PDB entry 8IDC | electron microscopy, 3.90 A resolution | chains E and C of the 5 polymer chains in the assembly

[Chain E]
Protein: NlpC/P60 family protein
Source organism: Mycobacterium tuberculosis
UniProt: A0A3E0UUD8 (A0A3E0UUD8_MYCTX); numbering as in UniProt (aligned over 1-385)
Chain sequence (385 residues; row label = number of the first residue in the row):
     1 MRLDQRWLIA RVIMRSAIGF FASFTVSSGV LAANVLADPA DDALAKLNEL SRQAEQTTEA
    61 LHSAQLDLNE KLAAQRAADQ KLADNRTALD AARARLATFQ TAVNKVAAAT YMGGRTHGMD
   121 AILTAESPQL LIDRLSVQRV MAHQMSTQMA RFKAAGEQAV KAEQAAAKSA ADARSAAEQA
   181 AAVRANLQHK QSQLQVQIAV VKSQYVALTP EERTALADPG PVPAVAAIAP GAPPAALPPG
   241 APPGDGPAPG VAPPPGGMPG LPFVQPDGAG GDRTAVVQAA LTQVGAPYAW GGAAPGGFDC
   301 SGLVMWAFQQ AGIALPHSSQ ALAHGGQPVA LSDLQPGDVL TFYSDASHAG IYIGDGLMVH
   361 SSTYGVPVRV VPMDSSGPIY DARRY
Disordered / not traced: 1-44, 229-269
Reported in the primary citation:
  - catalytic residues: Cys-300, His-348, His-360

[Chain C]
Protein: Cell division protein FtsX
Source organism: Mycobacterium tuberculosis
UniProt: A0A045GRS5 (A0A045GRS5_MYCTX); residues 1-297 here = UniProt positions 1-297
Chain sequence (297 residues; numbered 1 to 297; the number before each row is that of its first residue):
     1 MRFGFLLNEV LTGFRRNVTM TIAMILTTAI SVGLFGGGML VVRLADSSRA IYLDRVESQV
    61 FLTEDVSAND SSCDTTACKA LREKIETRSD VKAVRFLNRQ QAYDDAIRKF PQFKDVAGKD
   121 SFPASFIVKL ENPEQHKDFD TAMKGQPGVL DVLNQKELID RLFAVLDGLS NAAFAVALVQ
   181 AIGAILLIAN MVQVAAYTRR TEIGIMRLVG ASRWYTQLPF LVEAMLAATM GVGIAVAGLM
   241 VVRALFLENA LNQFYQANLI AKVDYADILF ITPWLLLLGV AMSGLTAYLT LRLYVRR
Disordered / not traced: 296-297
Cystine bridges: Cys-73/Cys-78
Reported in the primary citation:
  - conformationally variable residues (domain motion): Arg-49 to Arg-55, Gln-112

[Interface between chain E and chain C]
Residue-residue contacts - 27 pairs, chain E then chain C:
  Gln-100(E) / Val-116(C)  hydrogen bond (side chain-backbone)
  Asn-104(E) / Ala-117(C)
  Asn-104(E) / Gly-118(C)
  Asn-104(E) / Ser-121(C)  hydrogen bond
  Ala-107(E) / Phe-113(C)  hydrophobic
  Ala-108(E) / Ser-121(C)
  Tyr-111(E) / Phe-61(C)  hydrophobic
  Tyr-111(E) / Asp-105(C)
  Tyr-111(E) / Phe-122(C)  hydrophobic
  Met-112(E) / Phe-61(C)  hydrophobic
  Met-112(E) / Asp-151(C)
  Arg-115(E) / Tyr-52(C)
  Arg-115(E) / Ala-257(C)  hydrogen bond (side chain-backbone)
  Arg-115(E) / Asn-258(C)  hydrogen bond
  Arg-115(E) / Leu-259(C)
  His-117(E) / Gln-253(C)  hydrogen bond (side chain-backbone)
  His-117(E) / Gln-256(C)
  His-117(E) / Ala-257(C)
  Met-119(E) / Gln-253(C)
  Met-119(E) / Phe-254(C)  hydrophobic
  Met-119(E) / Leu-259(C)  hydrophobic
  Asp-120(E) / Leu-259(C)
  Ile-122(E) / Arg-161(C)
  Leu-123(E) / Leu-158(C)
  Leu-123(E) / Ile-159(C)
  Leu-123(E) / Arg-161(C)  hydrogen bond (backbone-side chain)
  Thr-124(E) / Ile-159(C)
Other interface residues (no listed pair), chain E (16 interface residues in all): Thr-110, Gly-113, Phe-152
Other interface residues (no listed pair), chain C (27 interface residues in all): Gln-59, Ala-106, Phe-110, Asp-115, Lys-119, Pro-123, Leu-153, Leu-162
Interface features reported in the paper:
  - pairs named by the authors: Met-112(E)/Phe-61(C), Arg-115(E)/Asn-258(C) (hydrogen bond)
  - interface residues, chain E: Ala-102(E), Tyr-111(E), Ile-122(E)
  - interface residues, chain C: Tyr-52(C), Phe-61(C), Phe-110(C), Phe-113(C), Phe-122(C), Arg-161(C)

[In short]
Chain E and chain C form an interface of 16 and 27 residues respectively, with 6 hydrogen bonds. Polar pairs
include Gln-100(E)/Val-116(C), Asn-104(E)/Ser-121(C) and Arg-115(E)/Ala-257(C). The authors report a contact
between Met-112(E) and Phe-61(C); a hydrogen bond between Arg-115(E) and Asn-258(C). The paper reports
catalytic residues Cys-300(E), His-348(E) and His-360(E); interface residues Ala-102(E), Tyr-111(E) and
Tyr-52(C) among others.
Here chain E is NlpC/P60 family protein and chain C is Cell division protein FtsX, both from Mycobacterium
tuberculosis. Entry 8IDC (Cryo-EM structure of Mycobacterium tuberculosis FtsEX/RipC complex in peptidisc) was
determined by electron microscopy (same publication as 8IDB, 8IDD, 8IGQ and 8JIA).
